PDB entry 7RCU | X-ray diffraction, 2.69 A resolution | chains B and D of the 6 polymer chains in the assembly

[Chain B]
Molecule: Protein max
Reference sequence: Q6V3B1 (Q6V3B1_HUMAN); residues 14-41 here correspond to UniProt positions 15-42 (UniProt number = residue number + 1)
Amino-acid sequence (28 residues; row label = number of the first residue in the row):
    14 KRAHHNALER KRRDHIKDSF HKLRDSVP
Not modelled in the structure: 14
Construct notes: conflict Lys35 (Ser36 in Q6V3B1)

[Chain D]
Molecule: 16-nt DNA strand
Sequence (16 nucleotides; each row starts with the number of its first residue):
   114 GTAGCACGTG CTACTA

[Chain B / chain D interface]
Pairs across the interface - 10 pairs, chain B then chain D:
  His18(B) with DT122(D), base contact; DG123(D), hydrogen bond to the base
  Asn19(B) with DG121(D), sugar contact; DT122(D), hydrogen bond to the phosphate
  Glu22(B) with DT122(D), base contact
  Arg23(B) with DC120(D), phosphate contact; DG121(D), salt bridge to the phosphate
  Arg26(B) with DC120(D), salt bridge to the phosphate; DG121(D), hydrogen bond to the base
  Lys30(B) with DA119(D), salt bridge to the phosphate
Interface residues without a listed pair, chain D (6 interface residues in all): DC124

[Overview]
The chain B/chain D interface involves 6 residues from each chain; the contacts include 3 hydrogen bonds and 3
salt bridges. Polar contacts include His18(B)-DG123(D), Arg26(B)-DG121(D) and Asn19(B)-DT122(D).
Here chain B is Protein max and chain D is a 16-nt DNA strand. Entry 7RCU (Synthetic Max homodimer mimic in
complex with DNA) was determined by X-ray diffraction.
